Entry 3REI (X-ray diffraction, 2.65 A resolution); this record covers chains D and I of the 10 polymer chains in the assembly.

[Chain D]
Molecule: Histone H2B 1.1
Organism: Xenopus laevis
Reference sequence: P02281 (H2B11_XENLA); residues 1-122 here correspond to UniProt positions 5-126 (UniProt number = residue number + 4)
Amino-acid sequence (122 residues; each row starts with the number of its first residue):
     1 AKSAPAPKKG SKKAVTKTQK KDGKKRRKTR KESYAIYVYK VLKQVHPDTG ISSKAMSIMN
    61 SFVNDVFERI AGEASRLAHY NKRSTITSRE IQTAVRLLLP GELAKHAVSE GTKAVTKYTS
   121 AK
Unresolved in the structure: 1-27
Sequence notes: variant Thr29 (Ser33 in P02281)

[Chain I]
Molecule: 145-nt DNA strand
Sequence (145 nucleotides; numbered -72 to 72; the number before each row is that of its first residue; numbers below 1 keep their minus sign (DA-72 is residue -72)):
   -72 ATCAATATCC ACCTGCAGAT ACTACCAAAA GTGTATTTGG AAACTGCTCC ATCAAAAGGC
   -12 ATGTTCAGCT GAATCAGCTG AACATGCCTT TTGATGGAGC AGTTTCCAAA TACACTTTTG
    48 GTAGTATCTG CAGGTGGATA TTGAT
Bound ions: platinum (II) ion site 1 near DG-55 (its only coordinating residue here); platinum (II) ion site 2 near DG-42 (its only coordinating residue here); platinum (II) ion site 3 near DG-34 (its only coordinating residue here); platinum (II) ion site 4 near DG-33 (its only coordinating residue here); platinum (II) ion site 5 near DG-15 (its only coordinating residue here); platinum (II) ion site 6 near DG-5 (its only coordinating residue here); platinum (II) ion site 7 near DG4 (its only coordinating residue here); platinum (II) ion site 8 near DG7 (its only coordinating residue here); platinum (II) ion site 9 near DG23 (its only coordinating residue here); platinum (II) ion site 10 near DG26 (its only coordinating residue here); platinum (II) ion site 11 near DA28 (its only coordinating residue here); platinum (II) ion site 12 near DG47 (its only coordinating residue here); 3 more platinum (II) ion sites not listed

[Interface between chain D and chain I]
Pairs across the interface (14; chain D residue first):
  Lys28(D) with DG29(I), hydrogen bond to the phosphate; DT30(I), hydrogen bond to the phosphate
  Thr29(D) with DG29(I), phosphate contact
  Arg30(D) with DA-45(I), hydrogen bond to the phosphate; DA-44(I), salt bridge to the phosphate
  Ile51(D) with DT-53(I), phosphate contact
  Ser52(D) with DA-54(I), phosphate contact
  Ser53(D) with DA-54(I), hydrogen bond to the phosphate
  Arg83(D) with DG-33(I), phosphate contact; DA-32(I), salt bridge to the phosphate
  Ser84(D) with DG-34(I), sugar contact; DG-33(I), hydrogen bond to the phosphate
  Thr85(D) with DG-34(I), hydrogen bond to the phosphate; DG-33(I), hydrogen bond to the phosphate
Also at the interface, not in a pair above, chain D (13 interface residues in all): Glu32, Tyr39, Gly50, Lys82

[Overview]
13 residues of chain D and 9 residues of chain I are in contact, with 7 hydrogen bonds and 2 salt bridges.
Polar contacts include Lys28(D)-DG29(I), Lys28(D)-DT30(I) and Arg30(D)-DA-45(I).
Chain D is Histone H2B 1.1 (Xenopus laevis) and chain I is a 145-nt DNA strand; the structure, 2.65 Angstrom
Crystal Structure of the Nucleosome Core Particle Assembled with a 145 bp Alpha-Satellite DNA ..., was
determined by X-ray diffraction (same publication as 3REH, 3REJ, 3REK and 3REL).
